Entry 5O5J (electron microscopy, 3.45 A resolution); this record covers chains A and L of the 24 polymer chains in the assembly.

Chain A:
Molecule: 16S rRNA
Organism: Mycobacterium smegmatis str. MC2 155
Sequence (1528 nucleotides; numbered 1 to 1528; the number before each row is that of its first residue):
     1 UUUUUGUUUGGAGAGUUUGAUCCUGGCUCAGGACGAACGCUGGCGGCGUG
    51 CUUAACACAUGCAAGUCGAACGGAAAGGCCCUUUCGGGGGUACUCGAGUG
   101 GCGAACGGGUGAGUAACACGUGGGUGAUCUGCCCUGCACUUUGGGAUAAG
   151 CCUGGGAAACUGGGUCUAAUACCGAAUACACCCUGCUGGUCGCAUGGCCU
   201 GGUAGGGGAAAGCUUUUGCGGUGUGGGAUGGGCCCGCGGCCUAUCAGCUU
   251 GUUGGUGGGGUGAUGGCCUACCAAGGCGACGACGGGUAGCCGGCCUGAGA
   301 GGGUGACCGGCCACACUGGGACUGAGAUACGGCCCAGACUCCUACGGGAG
   351 GCAGCAGUGGGGAAUAUUGCACAAUGGGCGCAAGCCUGAUGCAGCGACGC
   401 CGCGUGAGGGAUGACGGCCUUCGGGUUGUAAACCUCUUUCAGCACAGACG
   451 AAGCGCAAGUGACGGUAUGUGCAGAAGAAGGACCGGCCAACUACGUGCCA
   501 GCAGCCGCGGUAAUACGUAGGGUCCGAGCGUUGUCCGGAAUUACUGGGCG
   551 UAAAGAGCUCGUAGGUGGUUUGUCGCGUUGUUCGUGAAAACUCACAGCUU
   601 AACUGUGGGCGUGCGGGCGAUACGGGCAGACUAGAGUACUGCAGGGGAGA
   651 CUGGAAUUCCUGGUGUAGCGGUGGAAUGCGCAGAUAUCAGGAGGAACACC
   701 GGUGGCGAAGGCGGGUCUCUGGGCAGUAACUGACGCUGAGGAGCGAAAGC
   751 GUGGGGAGCGAACAGGAUUAGAUACCCUGGUAGUCCACGCCGUAAACGGU
   801 GGGUACUAGGUGUGGGUUUCCUUCCUUGGGAUCCGUGCCGUAGCUAACGC
   851 AUUAAGUACCCCGCCUGGGGAGUACGGCCGCAAGGCUAAAACUCAAAGGA
   901 AUUGACGGGGGCCCGCACAAGCGGCGGAGCAUGUGGAUUAAUUCGAUGCA
   951 ACGCGAAGAACCUUACCUGGGUUUGACAUGCACAGGACGCCGGCAGAGAU
  1001 GUCGGUUCCCUUGUGGCCUGUGUGCAGGUGGUGCAUGGCUGUCGUCAGCU
  1051 CGUGUCGUGAGAUGUUGGGUUAAGUCCCGCAACGAGCGCAACCCUUGUCU
  1101 CAUGUUGCCAGCACGUUAUGGUGGGGACUCGUGAGAGACUGCCGGGGUCA
  1151 ACUCGGAGGAAGGUGGGGAUGACGUCAAGUCAUCAUGCCCCUUAUGUCCA
  1201 GGGCUUCACACAUGCUACAAUGGCCGGUACAAAGGGCUGCGAUGCCGUGA
  1251 GGUGGAGCGAAUCCUUUCAAAGCCGGUCUCAGUUCGGAUCGGGGUCUGCA
  1301 ACUCGACCCCGUGAAGUCGGAGUCGCUAGUAAUCGCAGAUCAGCAACGCU
  1351 GCGGUGAAUACGUUCCCGGGCCUUGUACACACCGCCCGUCACGUCAUGAA
  1401 AGUCGGUAACACCCGAAGCCGGUGGCCUAACCCUUGUGGAGGGAGCCGUC
  1451 GAAGGUGGGAUCGGCGAUUGGGACGAAGUCGUAACAAGGUAGCCGUACCG
  1501 GAAGGUGCGGCUGGAUCACCUCCUUUCU
Not modelled in the structure: 1-6, 1518-1528
Ion coordination: Mg2+ site 1 near U17 (its only coordinating residue here); Mg2+ site 2 near G25 (its only coordinating residue here); Mg2+ site 3 near A37 (its only coordinating residue here); Mg2+ site 4 near G42 (its only coordinating residue here); Mg2+ site 5: U52, G111; Mg2+ site 6 near U52 (its only coordinating residue here); Mg2+ site 7 near A57 (its only coordinating residue here); Mg2+ site 8: A63, C386, U387; Mg2+ site 9: U66, G101; Mg2+ site 10 near G96 (its only coordinating residue here); Mg2+ site 11 near G103 (its only coordinating residue here); Mg2+ site 12 near A105 (its only coordinating residue here); 116 more Mg2+ sites not listed

Chain L:
Molecule: 30S ribosomal protein S12
Organism: Mycobacterium smegmatis str. MC2 155
UniProt: A0QS96 (RS12_MYCS2); residue numbers follow UniProt; this construct covers 1-124
Amino-acid sequence (124 residues; row label = number of the first residue in the row):
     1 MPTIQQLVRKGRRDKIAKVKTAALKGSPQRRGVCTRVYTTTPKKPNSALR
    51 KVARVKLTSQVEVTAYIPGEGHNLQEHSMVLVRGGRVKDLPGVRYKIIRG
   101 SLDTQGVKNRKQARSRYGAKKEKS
Not modelled in the structure: 1, 124
Swiss-Prot annotation at these positions:
  - modified residue: Asp89 (3-methylthioaspartic acid)

Interface between chain A and chain L:
Contacting residue pairs - 117 pairs, chain A then chain L:
  G26(A) - Lys15(L)  salt bridge to the phosphate
  U28(A) - Lys20(L)  salt bridge to the phosphate
  A37(A) - Gln29(L)  hydrogen bond to the base
  C38(A) - Gln29(L)  sugar contact
  C38(A) - Ile98(L)  sugar contact
  C38(A) - Ser101(L)  hydrogen bond to the phosphate
  G39(A) - Ser101(L)  sugar contact
  G39(A) - Ser115(L)  hydrogen bond to the sugar
  G39(A) - Gly118(L)  sugar contact
  C40(A) - Arg114(L)  hydrogen bond to the sugar
  C40(A) - Ser115(L)  sugar contact
  C40(A) - Gly118(L)  phosphate contact
  C40(A) - Ala119(L)  sugar contact
  C40(A) - Lys120(L)  salt bridge to the phosphate
  C40(A) - Lys121(L)  phosphate contact
  U41(A) - Lys120(L)  salt bridge to the phosphate
  U41(A) - Lys121(L)  hydrogen bond to the phosphate
  U242(A) - Arg13(L)  salt bridge to the phosphate
  G362(A) - Arg31(L)  salt bridge to the phosphate
  A363(A) - Ser27(L)  hydrogen bond to the base
  A363(A) - Pro28(L)  base contact
  A363(A) - Gln29(L)  sugar contact
  A363(A) - Arg30(L)  salt bridge to the phosphate
  A363(A) - Arg31(L)  salt bridge to the phosphate
  A363(A) - Thr58(L)  hydrogen bond to the phosphate
  G480(A) - Lys121(L)  phosphate contact
  G481(A) - Arg114(L)  salt bridge to the phosphate
  G481(A) - Ser115(L)  phosphate contact
  G481(A) - Lys121(L)  salt bridge to the phosphate
  A482(A) - Ala113(L)  phosphate contact
  A482(A) - Arg114(L)  hydrogen bond to the phosphate
  A482(A) - Ser115(L)  hydrogen bond to the phosphate
  C483(A) - Ala113(L)  phosphate contact
  C483(A) - Arg116(L)  salt bridge to the phosphate
  C498(A) - Ser47(L)  hydrogen bond to the base
  C499(A) - Ser47(L)  hydrogen bond to the phosphate
  A500(A) - Ala48(L)  phosphate contact
  A500(A) - Leu49(L)  hydrogen bond to the phosphate
  A500(A) - Glu70(L)  phosphate contact
  G501(A) - Asn46(L)  base contact
  G501(A) - Ala48(L)  base contact
  G501(A) - Leu49(L)  phosphate contact
  G501(A) - Arg50(L)  hydrogen bond to the base
  G501(A) - Lys51(L)  salt bridge to the phosphate
  G501(A) - Gly69(L)  phosphate contact
  G501(A) - Glu70(L)  phosphate contact
  C502(A) - Arg50(L)  base contact
  C502(A) - Tyr66(L)  hydrogen bond to the phosphate
  C502(A) - Pro68(L)  phosphate contact
  C502(A) - Gly69(L)  hydrogen bond to the phosphate
  C502(A) - Asp89(L)  hydrogen bond to the base
  C502(A) - Tyr117(L)  hydrogen bond to the phosphate
  A503(A) - Arg50(L)  base contact
  A503(A) - Lys88(L)  base contact
  A503(A) - Asp89(L)  base contact
  A503(A) - Arg116(L)  salt bridge to the phosphate
  C505(A) - Arg86(L)  phosphate contact
  C505(A) - Lys88(L)  sugar contact
  G507(A) - Asn46(L)  hydrogen bond to the base
  G507(A) - Asp89(L)  base contact
  C508(A) - Asn46(L)  hydrogen bond to the base
  G509(A) - Asn46(L)  hydrogen bond to the base
  G509(A) - Ser47(L)  hydrogen bond to the base
  G517(A) - Arg110(L)  salt bridge to the phosphate
  U518(A) - Arg110(L)  phosphate contact
  U518(A) - Lys111(L)  hydrogen bond to the phosphate
  U518(A) - Gln112(L)  hydrogen bond to the phosphate
  A519(A) - Lys111(L)  phosphate contact
  A519(A) - Gln112(L)  phosphate contact
  U531(A) - Arg83(L)  hydrogen bond to the sugar
  U532(A) - Pro28(L)  hydrogen bond to the sugar
  U532(A) - Gln29(L)  base contact
  U532(A) - Gly84(L)  sugar contact
  G533(A) - Thr21(L)  hydrogen bond to the phosphate
  G533(A) - Gly26(L)  sugar contact
  G533(A) - Ser27(L)  sugar contact
  G533(A) - Pro28(L)  sugar contact
  U534(A) - Lys20(L)  phosphate contact
  U541(A) - Lys15(L)  hydrogen bond to the base
  U542(A) - Arg12(L)  base contact
  U542(A) - Arg13(L)  hydrogen bond to the base
  U542(A) - Asp14(L)  sugar contact
  U542(A) - Lys15(L)  base contact
  A543(A) - Arg12(L)  base contact
  C544(A) - Leu7(L)  phosphate contact
  C544(A) - Arg12(L)  salt bridge to the phosphate
  G547(A) - Pro2(L)  base contact
  G547(A) - Arg12(L)  hydrogen bond to the base
  G548(A) - Pro2(L)  base contact
  G564(A) - Gln5(L)  sugar contact
  G565(A) - Gln5(L)  sugar contact
  A739(A) - Arg9(L)  sugar contact
  C862(A) - Thr3(L)  hydrogen bond to the phosphate
  C862(A) - Gln5(L)  phosphate contact
  C862(A) - Gln6(L)  phosphate contact
  C862(A) - Arg9(L)  salt bridge to the phosphate
  G863(A) - Gln6(L)  hydrogen bond to the phosphate
  G863(A) - Arg9(L)  salt bridge to the phosphate
  G863(A) - Lys10(L)  salt bridge to the phosphate
  C864(A) - Pro2(L)  base contact
  C864(A) - Gln6(L)  base contact
  C864(A) - Lys10(L)  salt bridge to the phosphate
  U866(A) - Arg12(L)  hydrogen bond to the base
  U866(A) - Lys15(L)  sugar contact
  G867(A) - Lys15(L)  salt bridge to the phosphate
  A890(A) - Ile16(L)  phosphate contact
  A890(A) - Lys18(L)  salt bridge to the phosphate
  A891(A) - Lys18(L)  salt bridge to the phosphate
  U893(A) - Gly92(L)  phosphate contact
  U893(A) - Arg94(L)  salt bridge to the phosphate
  C894(A) - Lys43(L)  salt bridge to the phosphate
  C894(A) - Arg86(L)  salt bridge to the phosphate
  C894(A) - Pro91(L)  phosphate contact
  A895(A) - Lys88(L)  salt bridge to the phosphate
  A1396(A) - Arg54(L)  salt bridge to the phosphate
  C1474(A) - Lys43(L)  phosphate contact
  A1476(A) - Lys44(L)  phosphate contact
Also at the interface, not in a pair above, chain A (60 interface residues in all): A36, G504, C506, G530, C861, C865, G1475
Also at the interface, not in a pair above, chain L (63 interface residues in all): Leu81, Val87, Lys96, Arg99, Gly100, Asn109

In short:
The interface between chain A and chain L involves 60 residues on one side and 63 on the other; the contacts
include 32 hydrogen bonds and 27 salt bridges. Polar pairs include A37(A)-Gln29(L), A363(A)-Ser27(L) and
C498(A)-Ser47(L). U52(A) and G111(A) form the Mg2+ site 5.
Here chain A is 16S rRNA and chain L is 30S ribosomal protein S12, both from Mycobacterium smegmatis str. MC2
155. Entry 5O5J (Structure of the 30S small ribosomal subunit from Mycobacterium smegmatis) was determined by
electron microscopy, deposited together with 5O60 and 5O61.
